6LY3 - chain A; structure by X-ray diffraction, 1.90 A resolution.

== Chain A ==
Name: Pyrrolysine--tRNA ligase
Source organism: Methanosarcina mazei
Notes: EC 6.1.1.26; fragment: C-terminus domain
Reference sequence: A0A0F8JXW8 (A0A0F8JXW8_METMZ); residue numbers follow UniProt; this construct covers 185-454
Sequence (277 residues; numbered 178 to 454; the number before each row is that of its first residue):
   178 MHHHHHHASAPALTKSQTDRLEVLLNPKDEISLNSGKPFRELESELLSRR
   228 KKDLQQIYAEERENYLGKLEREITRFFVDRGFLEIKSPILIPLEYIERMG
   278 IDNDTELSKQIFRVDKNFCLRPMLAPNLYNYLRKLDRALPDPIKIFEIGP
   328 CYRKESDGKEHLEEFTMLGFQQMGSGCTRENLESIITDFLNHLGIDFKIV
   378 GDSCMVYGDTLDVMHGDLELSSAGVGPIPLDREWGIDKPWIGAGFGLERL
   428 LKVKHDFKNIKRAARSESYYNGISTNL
Not modelled in the structure: 178-188, 379-384
Differences from the reference sequence: expression tag (178-184); engineered mutation Gly346 (Asn in A0A0F8JXW8), Gln348 (Cys in A0A0F8JXW8), Gly401 (Val in A0A0F8JXW8)
Metal / ion sites: Mg2+: Glu396, Ser399 (together with AMP-PNP)
Residues lining bound ligands:
  - 3-(1-benzothiophen-3-yl)-L-alanine (4OG): Met300, Leu301, Ala302, Leu305, Met344, Gly346, Phe347, Ser399, Ala400, Gly401, Trp417, Gly419, Ala420, Gly421
  - AMP-PNP (ANP; phosphoaminophosphonic acid-adenylate ester): Arg330, Glu332, Glu337, His338, Leu339, Phe342, Met344, Glu396, Leu397, Ser398, Ser399, Gly421, Phe422, Gly423, Arg426, Ile437

== Overview ==
Ligands of chain A: AMP-PNP and 3-(1-benzothiophen-3-yl)-L-alanine. Glu396 and Ser399 coordinate Mg2+.
Chain A is Pyrrolysine--tRNA ligase (Methanosarcina mazei); the structure, PylRS C-terminus domain mutant
bound with 3-Benzothienyl-L-alanine and AMPNP, was determined by X-ray diffraction together with 6LY6, 6LY7,
6LYA and 6LYB from the same study.
